PDB entry 4HEJ | X-ray diffraction, 2.00 A resolution | chains A and B

[Chain A (and B)]
Protein: Thymidylate kinase
From: Staphylococcus aureus subsp. aureus
Notes: EC 2.7.4.9; chain B of this document is another copy of the same molecule, construct and numbering; everything in this record applies to it too
Reference sequence: P65249 (KTHY_STAAN); residues 1-205 here = UniProt positions 1-205
Chain sequence (205 residues; numbered 1 to 205; the number before each row is that of its first residue):
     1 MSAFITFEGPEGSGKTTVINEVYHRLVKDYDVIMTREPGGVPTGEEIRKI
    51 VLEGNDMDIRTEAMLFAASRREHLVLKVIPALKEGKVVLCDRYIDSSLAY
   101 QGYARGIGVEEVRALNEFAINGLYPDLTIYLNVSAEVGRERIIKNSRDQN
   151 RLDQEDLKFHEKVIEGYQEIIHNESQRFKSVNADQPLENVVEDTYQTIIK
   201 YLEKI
Disordered / not traced: 1, 146-149, 204-205 (chain B: 1, 147-152, 205)
Ligand contacts: 14D (5-methyl-1-[(3S)-1-{3-[3-(trifluoromethyl)phenoxy]benzyl}piperidin-3-yl]pyrimidine-2,4(1H,3H)-dione): E11, E37, P38, G44, I47, R48, V51, L52, L65, F66, S69, R70, R92, Y93, S96, S97, Y100, Q101
Swiss-Prot annotation at these positions:
  - binding site (ATP): G9 to T16

[Chain A / chain B interface]
Contacting residue pairs (43):
  T43(A) - I50(B)
  T43(A) - M57(B)
  E46(A) - I50(B)
  I47(A) - I50(B)
  I47(A) - L65(B)  hydrophobic
  I50(A) - E46(B)
  I50(A) - I47(B)
  I50(A) - I50(B)  hydrophobic
  D58(A) - R71(B)  salt bridge
  D58(A) - V75(B)
  R60(A) - R71(B)
  R60(A) - F118(B)  hydrogen bond (side chain-backbone)
  R60(A) - N121(B)  hydrogen bond
  T61(A) - R71(B)
  T61(A) - E72(B)  hydrogen bond
  A63(A) - F118(B)  hydrophobic
  M64(A) - A67(B)  hydrophobic
  M64(A) - A68(B)
  M64(A) - R71(B)
  M64(A) - F118(B)  hydrophobic
  M64(A) - A119(B)  hydrophobic
  L65(A) - A68(B)  hydrophobic
  A67(A) - M64(B)  hydrophobic
  A68(A) - L65(B)  hydrophobic
  R71(A) - D58(B)  salt bridge
  R71(A) - R60(B)
  R71(A) - T61(B)
  R71(A) - M64(B)
  E72(A) - T61(B)  hydrogen bond
  I107(A) - F118(B)  hydrophobic
  E111(A) - F118(B)
  V112(A) - F118(B)  hydrophobic
  L115(A) - L115(B)  hydrophobic
  L115(A) - F118(B)  hydrophobic
  F118(A) - R60(B)  hydrogen bond (backbone-side chain)
  F118(A) - A63(B)  hydrophobic
  F118(A) - M64(B)  hydrophobic
  F118(A) - I107(B)  hydrophobic
  F118(A) - E111(B)
  F118(A) - V112(B)
  F118(A) - L115(B)  hydrophobic
  A119(A) - M64(B)  hydrophobic
  N121(A) - R60(B)  hydrogen bond
Other interface residues (no listed pair), chain A (23 interface residues in all): V75, E117
Other interface residues (no listed pair), chain B (23 interface residues in all): E117

[Overview]
The chain A/chain B interface involves 23 residues from each chain, with 6 hydrogen bonds and 2 salt bridges.
Polar pairs include D58(A)-R71(B), R60(A)-F118(B) and R60(A)-N121(B). Chain A binds compound 14D. From
UniProt: 8 ATP-binding residues on chain A.
Chain A and chain B are both Thymidylate kinase (Staphylococcus aureus subsp. aureus); the structure,
Discovery of Selective and Potent Inhibitors of Gram-positive Bacterial Thymidylate Kinase (TMK): Compund 16,
was determined by X-ray diffraction, deposited together with 4GSY and 4HDC.
